PDB entry 7SIG | X-ray diffraction, 1.74 A resolution | chains A and B of the 3 polymer chains in the assembly

== Chain A ==
Molecule: MHC class I antigen
Source organism: Homo sapiens
UniProtKB: F4NBT2 (F4NBT2_HUMAN); residues 1-276 here correspond to UniProt positions 25-300 (UniProt number = residue number + 24)
Chain sequence (276 residues; numbered 1 to 276; the number before each row is that of its first residue):
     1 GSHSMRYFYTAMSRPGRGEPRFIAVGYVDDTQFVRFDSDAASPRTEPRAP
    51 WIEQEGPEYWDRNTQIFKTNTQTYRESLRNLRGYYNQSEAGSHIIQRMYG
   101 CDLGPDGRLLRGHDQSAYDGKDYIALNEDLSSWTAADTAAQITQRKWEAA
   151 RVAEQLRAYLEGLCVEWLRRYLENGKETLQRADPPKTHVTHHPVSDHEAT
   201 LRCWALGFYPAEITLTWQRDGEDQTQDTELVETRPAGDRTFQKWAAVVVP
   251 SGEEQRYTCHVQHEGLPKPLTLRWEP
Disulfides: Cys-101/Cys-164, Cys-203/Cys-259
Residues lining bound ligands: citrate anion (FLC): Arg-111, His-113, Gln-115, Ala-125
From the paper describing this entry:
  - specificity-determining residues: Ser-116

== Chain B ==
Molecule: Beta-2-microglobulin
Source organism: Homo sapiens
UniProtKB: P61769 (B2MG_HUMAN); residues 1-99 here correspond to UniProt positions 21-119 (UniProt number = residue number + 20)
Chain sequence (100 residues; numbered 0 to 99; the number before each row is that of its first residue; numbering starts at 0):
     0 MIQRTPKIQVYSRHPAENGKSNFLNCYVSGFHPSDIEVDLLKNGERIEKV
    50 EHSDLSFSKDWSFYLLYYTEFTPTEKDEYACRVNHVTLSQPKIVKWDRDM
Disulfides: Cys-25/Cys-80
Construct notes: initiating methionine (0)
UniProt features mapped onto this chain:
  - modified residue: Gln-2 (Pyrrolidone carboxylic acid)
  - glycosylation: Ile-1 (N-linked (Glc) (glycation) isoleucine), Lys-19 (N-linked (Glc) (glycation) lysine), Lys-41 (N-linked (Glc) (glycation) lysine), Lys-48 (N-linked (Glc) (glycation) lysine), Lys-58 (N-linked (Glc) (glycation) lysine), Lys-91 (N-linked (Glc) (glycation) lysine), Lys-94 (N-linked (Glc) (glycation) lysine)

== How chain A and chain B interact ==
Residue-residue contacts (66):
  Phe-8(A) / Phe-56(B)
  Tyr-9(A) / Phe-56(B)
  Thr-10(A) / Phe-56(B)
  Thr-10(A) / Phe-62(B)
  Met-12(A) / Ser-33(B)  hydrogen bond
  Met-12(A) / Asp-34(B)
  Ile-23(A) / Leu-54(B)  hydrophobic
  Val-25(A) / Asp-53(B)
  Val-25(A) / Leu-54(B)
  Val-25(A) / Ser-55(B)
  Tyr-27(A) / Ser-55(B)
  Tyr-27(A) / Tyr-63(B)  hydrogen bond
  Gln-32(A) / Asp-53(B)  hydrogen bond
  Arg-35(A) / Asp-53(B)  salt bridge
  Arg-48(A) / Asp-53(B)  salt bridge
  Ser-92(A) / Met-0(B)
  His-93(A) / Met-0(B)
  Ile-94(A) / Pro-32(B)  hydrophobic
  Ile-94(A) / Ser-33(B)
  Gln-96(A) / His-31(B)  hydrogen bond
  Gln-96(A) / Phe-56(B)
  Gln-96(A) / Trp-60(B)  hydrogen bond (side chain-backbone)
  Gln-96(A) / Phe-62(B)
  Arg-97(A) / Phe-56(B)
  Met-98(A) / Phe-56(B)  hydrophobic
  Met-98(A) / Lys-58(B)
  Met-98(A) / Trp-60(B)  hydrophobic
  Gln-115(A) / Trp-60(B)
  Ser-116(A) / Trp-60(B)
  Ala-117(A) / Trp-60(B)  hydrophobic
  Asp-119(A) / Met-0(B)
  Asp-119(A) / Ile-1(B)  hydrogen bond (backbone-backbone)
  Asp-119(A) / His-31(B)
  Gly-120(A) / Ile-1(B)
  Gly-120(A) / His-31(B)
  Gly-120(A) / Trp-60(B)
  Lys-121(A) / Ile-1(B)
  Asp-122(A) / Trp-60(B)  hydrogen bond
  His-192(A) / Asp-98(B)  salt bridge
  Arg-202(A) / Asp-98(B)  hydrogen bond (side chain-backbone)
  Arg-202(A) / Met-99(B)
  Trp-204(A) / Asp-98(B)
  Trp-204(A) / Met-99(B)
  Val-231(A) / Gln-8(B)
  Glu-232(A) / Lys-6(B)
  Glu-232(A) / Gln-8(B)  hydrogen bond (backbone-side chain)
  Glu-232(A) / Tyr-26(B)  hydrogen bond
  Glu-232(A) / Ser-28(B)  hydrogen bond
  Thr-233(A) / Tyr-26(B)
  Arg-234(A) / Gln-8(B)  hydrogen bond
  Arg-234(A) / Tyr-10(B)
  Arg-234(A) / Tyr-26(B)
  Arg-234(A) / Met-99(B)  hydrogen bond (side chain-backbone)
  Pro-235(A) / Tyr-10(B)  hydrogen bond (backbone-side chain)
  Pro-235(A) / Asn-24(B)
  Pro-235(A) / Tyr-26(B)
  Pro-235(A) / Leu-65(B)  hydrophobic
  Ala-236(A) / Arg-12(B)  hydrogen bond (backbone-side chain)
  Ala-236(A) / Asn-24(B)  hydrogen bond (backbone-side chain)
  Gly-237(A) / Arg-12(B)
  Gly-237(A) / Leu-65(B)
  Asp-238(A) / Arg-12(B)
  Gln-242(A) / Tyr-10(B)
  Gln-242(A) / Ser-11(B)  hydrogen bond (side chain-backbone)
  Gln-242(A) / Arg-12(B)  hydrogen bond (side chain-backbone)
  Trp-244(A) / Met-99(B)  hydrogen bond (side chain-backbone)
Interface residues without a listed pair, chain A (37 interface residues in all): Leu-206
Interface residues without a listed pair, chain B (30 interface residues in all): Arg-3, His-13, Pro-14, Ser-57, Asp-59

== In short ==
37 residues of chain A and 30 residues of chain B are in contact, with 19 hydrogen bonds and 3 salt bridges.
Among the polar pairs are Arg-35(A)/Asp-53(B), Arg-48(A)/Asp-53(B) and His-192(A)/Asp-98(B). Chain A binds
citrate anion. From the paper: the specificity determinant Ser-116(A).
Here chain A is MHC class I antigen and chain B is Beta-2-microglobulin, both from Homo sapiens. Entry 7SIG
(Crystal Structure of HLA B*3501 in complex with NPDIVIYQY, an 9-mer epitope from HIV-I) was determined by
X-ray diffraction, deposited together with 7SIF and 7SIH.
